Entry 3QSM (X-ray diffraction, 1.90 A resolution); this record covers chain A.

Chain A:
Name: Monomeric sarcosine oxidase
Source organism: Bacillus sp
Notes: EC 1.5.3.1
Reference sequence: P40859 (MSOX_BACB0); residues 1-389 here correspond to UniProt positions 2-390 (UniProt number = residue number + 1)
Amino-acid sequence (389 residues; numbered 1 to 389; the number before each row is that of its first residue):
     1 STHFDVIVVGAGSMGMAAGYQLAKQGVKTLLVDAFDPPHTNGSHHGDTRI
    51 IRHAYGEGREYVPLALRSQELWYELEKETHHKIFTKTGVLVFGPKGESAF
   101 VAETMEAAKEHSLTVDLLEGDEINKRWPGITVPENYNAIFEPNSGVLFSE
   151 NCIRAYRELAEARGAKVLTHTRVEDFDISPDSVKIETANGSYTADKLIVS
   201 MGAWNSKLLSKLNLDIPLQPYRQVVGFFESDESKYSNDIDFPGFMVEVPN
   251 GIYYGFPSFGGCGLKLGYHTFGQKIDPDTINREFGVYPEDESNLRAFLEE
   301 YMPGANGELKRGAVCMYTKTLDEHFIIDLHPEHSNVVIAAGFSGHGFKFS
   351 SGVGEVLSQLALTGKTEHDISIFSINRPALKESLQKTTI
Disordered / not traced: 388-389
Glycans and other covalent adducts: flavin-adenine dinucleotide (FAD) linked to Cys-315
Ligand contacts: FAD (flavin-adenine dinucleotide): Val-9, Gly-10, Ala-11, Gly-12, Ser-13, Met-14, Val-32, Asp-33, Ala-34, Phe-35, Pro-37, His-39, Gly-42, Ser-43, His-44, Arg-49, Ile-50, Thr-171, Arg-172, Val-173, Ser-200, Met-201, Gly-202, Trp-204, Leu-208, Gln-223, Val-225, Tyr-254, Phe-256, Met-316, Tyr-317, Phe-342, Gly-344, His-345, Gly-346, Phe-347, Lys-348

In short:
Covalently linked flavin-adenine dinucleotide: at Cys-315.
Chain A is Monomeric sarcosine oxidase (Bacillus sp); the structure, Crystal structure for the MSOX.chloride
binary complex, was determined by X-ray diffraction (same publication as 3QSE, 3QSS, 3QVP and 3QVR).
